PDB entry 2J7A | X-ray diffraction, 2.30 A resolution | chains D and F of the 6 polymer chains in the assembly

Chain D:
Name: Cytochrome C nitrite reductase nrfa
From: Desulfovibrio vulgaris
Reference sequence: Q72EF3 (Q72EF3_DESVH); residues 25-524 here = UniProt positions 25-524
Sequence (500 residues; numbered 25 to 524; the number before each row is that of its first residue):
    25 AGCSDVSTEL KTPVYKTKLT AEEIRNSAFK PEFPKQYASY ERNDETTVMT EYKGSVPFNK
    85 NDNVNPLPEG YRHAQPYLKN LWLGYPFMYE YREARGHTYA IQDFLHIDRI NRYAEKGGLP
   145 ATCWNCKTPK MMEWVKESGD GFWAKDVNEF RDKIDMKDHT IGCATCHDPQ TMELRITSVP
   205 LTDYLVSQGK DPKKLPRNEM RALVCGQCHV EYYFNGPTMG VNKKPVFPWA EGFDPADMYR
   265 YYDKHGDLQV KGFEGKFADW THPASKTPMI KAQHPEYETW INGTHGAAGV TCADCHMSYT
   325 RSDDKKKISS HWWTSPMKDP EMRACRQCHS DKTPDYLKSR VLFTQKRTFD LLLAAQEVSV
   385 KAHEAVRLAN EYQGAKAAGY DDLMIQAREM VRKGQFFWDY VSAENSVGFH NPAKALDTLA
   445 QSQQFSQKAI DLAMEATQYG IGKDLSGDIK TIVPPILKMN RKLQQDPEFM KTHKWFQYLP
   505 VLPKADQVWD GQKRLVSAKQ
Disordered / not traced: 25, 520-524
Covalently attached groups: heme c (HEC) linked to Cys-147, Cys-187, Cys-229, Cys-232, Cys-316, Cys-349
Ion coordination: Ca2+ site 1: Gly-78, Glu-117, Ala-118 (together with heme c); heme c Fe (6 sites), coordinated by His-121, Lys-151, His-191, His-233, His-309, His-320, Lys-331, His-335, His-353, His-434; Ca2+ site 2: Glu-235, Tyr-236, Lys-295, Gln-297
Ligand contacts:
  - heme c (HEC), molecule 1: Leu-34, Arg-225, Asp-318, Ser-322, Tyr-323, Thr-324, Arg-325, Lys-331, Arg-347, Gln-351
  - heme c (HEC), molecule 2: Tyr-39, Phe-53, Phe-57, Gln-60, Tyr-61, Tyr-64, Gly-186, Cys-190, His-191, Met-196, Leu-198, Arg-221, Arg-225, Val-228, Ala-317, Met-321, Ile-332, Ser-333, His-335, Trp-337
  - heme c (HEC), molecule 3: Thr-74, Lys-77, Gly-78, Glu-117, Ala-118, His-233, Glu-300, Tyr-301, Trp-304, His-309, Val-314, Thr-315, Cys-319, His-320, Ser-339, Pro-340, Met-341, Val-365, Gln-369, Asn-429, Ser-430, Phe-433, His-434
  - heme c (HEC), molecule 4: Gly-78, Ser-79, Ala-118, Arg-119, Gly-120, His-121, Tyr-123, Ala-124, Asp-127, Cys-150, Lys-151, Ile-185, Thr-189, Cys-190, Val-228, Gln-231, His-233, His-320, Met-321, Trp-337, Thr-338, Lys-342
  - heme c (HEC), molecule 5: Tyr-115, Arg-116, Ala-118, Asp-127, Phe-128, Ile-131, Arg-133, Ile-134, Leu-143, Thr-146, Asn-149, Cys-150, Lys-151, His-233, Val-234, Tyr-236, Phe-238, Phe-251, His-298, Ala-427, Asn-429
  - heme c (HEC), molecule 6: Thr-308, His-309, Ala-312, Val-314, Asp-318, Cys-319, Pro-340, Met-346, Ala-348, Cys-352, His-353, Leu-361, Arg-364, Val-365, Phe-433, Pro-436
  - heme c (HEC), molecule 7: Thr-308, His-353, Lys-356
UniProt features mapped onto this chain:
  - region (Interaction with NrfH): Asp-29 to Tyr-39, Arg-221, Asn-222, Asp-318 to Lys-331, Gln-351 to Asp-355
  - binding site (Ca(2+)): Gly-78, Glu-117, Ala-118, Glu-235, Tyr-236, Lys-295, Gln-297
  - binding site (heme): His-121, Cys-147, Cys-150, Lys-151, Cys-187, Cys-190, His-191, Cys-229, Cys-232, His-233, His-309, Cys-316, Cys-319, His-320, His-335, Cys-349, Cys-352, His-353, His-434
  - site: Lys-59 (Interaction with NrfH)
From the paper describing this entry:
  - binding site for dodecyl-beta-D-maltoside: Gly-26 to Asp-29

Chain F:
Name: Cytochrome C quinol dehydrogenase nrfh
From: Desulfovibrio vulgaris
Reference sequence: Q72EF4 (Q72EF4_DESVH); residue numbers follow UniProt; this construct covers 1-159
Sequence (159 residues; each row starts with the number of its first residue):
     1 MSEEKSRNGP ARLKLVLGGA TLGVVALATV AFGMKYTDQR PFCTSCHIMN PVGVTHKLSG
    61 HANISCNDCH APHNLLAKLP FKAIAGARDV YMNTLGHPGD LILAGMETKE VVNANCKACH
   121 TMTNVEVASM EAKKYCTDCH RNVQHMRMKP ISTREVADE
Disordered / not traced: 1-13, 159
Covalently attached groups: heme c (HEC) linked to Cys-43, Cys-66, Cys-116, Cys-136, Cys-139
Ion coordination: heme c Fe (4 sites), coordinated by Met-49, His-61, His-70, His-120, His-140, His-145
Ligand contacts:
  - heme c (HEC), molecule 1: Thr-37, Phe-42, Ser-45, Cys-46, Ile-48, Met-49, Asn-67, His-70, Arg-88, Asp-89, Val-90, Met-92, Asn-93, Pro-98, Gly-99, Ile-102, Leu-103, Ala-104, Gly-105, Thr-108
  - heme c (HEC), molecule 2: Arg-40, Thr-44, Met-49, Val-52, Gly-53, His-56, His-61, Ile-64, Ser-65, Cys-69, His-70, Ile-102, Leu-103, Ala-104, Lys-109, Val-112, Thr-137, Val-143, Gln-144, His-145
  - heme c (HEC), molecule 3: Gly-60, His-61, Ile-64, Asp-68, Cys-69, Val-112, Asn-115, Cys-119, His-120, Thr-137, His-140, Val-143
  - heme c (HEC), molecule 4: Lys-117, His-120, Thr-123, Asn-124, Ser-129, Met-130, Lys-133, His-140
  - heme c (HEC), molecule 5: Cys-119, His-120, Thr-121, Met-122, Thr-123
  - heme c (HEC), molecule 6: Glu-126, Val-127, Ala-128
  - heme c (HEC), molecule 7: Lys-133, Asp-138, Arg-141, Met-148
  - heme c (HEC), molecule 8: Arg-141, Met-148, Lys-149, Pro-150, Ile-151
UniProt features mapped onto this chain:
  - region (Interaction with NrfA): Gly-99, Asp-100, Thr-123 to Asp-158
  - binding site (heme): Cys-43, Cys-46, Met-49, His-61, Cys-66, Cys-69, His-70, Asp-89, Cys-116, Cys-119, His-120, Cys-136, Cys-139, His-140, His-145
  - binding site (a menaquinol): Asn-67, Lys-82, Asp-89
  - site (Interaction with NrfA): Arg-40, Lys-57, Asn-63
From the paper describing this entry:
  - binding site for heme c: Asp-89
  - binding site for dodecyl-beta-D-maltoside: His-73 to Asn-74

Chain D / chain F interface:
Pairs across the interface (48):
  Val-30(D) with Ala-118(F)
  Thr-32(D) with Thr-121(F); Met-122(F)
  Glu-33(D) with Thr-121(F)
  Leu-34(D) with Thr-121(F); Asn-124(F); Met-130(F)
  Thr-36(D) with Ala-128(F); Glu-131(F), hydrogen bond
  Pro-37(D) with Val-125(F); Glu-126(F); Val-127(F)
  Tyr-39(D) with Glu-126(F), hydrogen bond
  Lys-59(D) with Glu-126(F), salt bridge
  Arg-221(D) with Ala-128(F); Glu-131(F); Ala-132(F)
  Asn-222(D) with Ala-132(F); Lys-133(F), hydrogen bond
  Arg-225(D) with Ala-132(F)
  Gly-313(D) with Lys-133(F), hydrogen bond (backbone-side chain)
  Asp-318(D) with Lys-133(F), salt bridge
  Tyr-323(D) with Val-127(F), hydrophobic; Ala-128(F); Ser-129(F)
  Arg-325(D) with Thr-123(F)
  Asp-327(D) with Glu-126(F)
  Lys-330(D) with Met-122(F); Thr-123(F); Val-125(F); Glu-126(F), salt bridge
  Lys-331(D) with Thr-123(F), hydrogen bond (backbone-backbone); Asn-124(F), hydrogen bond; Glu-126(F); Val-127(F)
  Ile-332(D) with Glu-126(F); Val-127(F), hydrophobic
  Ser-333(D) with Val-127(F)
  Gln-351(D) with Cys-139(F); His-140(F), hydrogen bond; Arg-141(F)
  Cys-352(D) with Cys-139(F), hydrogen bond (backbone-backbone); Arg-141(F), hydrogen bond (backbone-side chain); Asn-142(F)
  His-353(D) with Arg-141(F)
  Ser-354(D) with Asn-142(F), hydrogen bond
  Asp-355(D) with Asn-142(F), hydrogen bond; Lys-149(F)
Interface residues without a listed pair, chain D (28 interface residues in all): Lys-35, Val-314, Lys-329
Interface residues without a listed pair, chain F (22 interface residues in all): Lys-117, Asp-138, Met-148

In short:
Chain D and chain F form an interface of 28 and 22 residues respectively, with 11 hydrogen bonds and 3 salt
bridges. Polar pairs include Lys-59(D)/Glu-126(F), Asp-318(D)/Lys-133(F) and Lys-330(D)/Glu-126(F). From the
paper: a binding site for dodecyl-beta-D-maltoside at Gly-26(D) and His-73(F); a binding site for heme c at
Asp-89(F).
Here chain D is Cytochrome C nitrite reductase nrfa and chain F is Cytochrome C quinol dehydrogenase nrfh,
both from Desulfovibrio vulgaris. Entry 2J7A (Crystal structure of cytochrome c nitrite reductase NrfHA
complex from Desulfovibrio vulgaris) was determined by X-ray diffraction.
